PDB entry 2XTV | X-ray diffraction, 1.70 A resolution | chain A

[Chain A]
Protein: Rhomboid protease glpg
Source organism: Escherichia coli
Notes: EC 3.4.21.105; fragment: core tm domain, residues 93-272
UniProtKB: P09391 (GLPG_ECOLI); residue numbers follow UniProt; this construct covers 93-272
Chain sequence (180 residues; numbered 93 to 272; the number before each row is that of its first residue):
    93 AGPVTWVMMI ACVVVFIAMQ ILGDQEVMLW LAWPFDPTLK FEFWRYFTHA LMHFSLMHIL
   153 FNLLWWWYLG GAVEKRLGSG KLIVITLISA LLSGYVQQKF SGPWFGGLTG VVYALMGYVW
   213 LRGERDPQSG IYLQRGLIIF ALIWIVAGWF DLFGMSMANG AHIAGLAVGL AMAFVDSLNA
Unresolved in the structure: 246-247
Sequence notes: engineered mutation T201 (Ser in P09391)
Ligand contacts:
  - 1,2-dimyristoyl-rac-glycero-3-phosphocholine (MC3), molecule 1: P95, V96, V99, I175, T178, L179
  - 1,2-dimyristoyl-rac-glycero-3-phosphocholine (MC3), molecule 2: P95, W98, I102
  - 1,2-dimyristoyl-rac-glycero-3-phosphocholine (MC3), molecule 3: V96, M100, W136, F139, T140, L143, S171, I175, L179
  - 1,2-dimyristoyl-rac-glycero-3-phosphocholine (MC3), molecule 4: W98, M101, V105, I151, L152, F153, L155, L156, W159
  - 1,2-dimyristoyl-rac-glycero-3-phosphocholine (MC3), molecule 5: I102, V105, V106, I109, A110, I113, L114
  - 1,2-dimyristoyl-rac-glycero-3-phosphocholine (MC3), molecule 6: V105, F108, I109, Q112
  - 1,2-dimyristoyl-rac-glycero-3-phosphocholine (MC3), molecule 7: I109, Q112, I113
  - 1,2-dimyristoyl-rac-glycero-3-phosphocholine (MC3), molecule 8: W125, F135, Y138, F139, L183, Y187, Q190
  - 1,2-dimyristoyl-rac-glycero-3-phosphocholine (MC3), molecule 9: K132, F133, F135, Y138
  - 1,2-dimyristoyl-rac-glycero-3-phosphocholine (MC3), molecule 10: F153, L156, W157, W159, Y160, Q226, L229, F232, I235, W236, F245
  - 1,2-dimyristoyl-rac-glycero-3-phosphocholine (MC3), molecule 11: L184, V188, F192, A256, A259, V260, A263, M264
  - 1,2-dimyristoyl-rac-glycero-3-phosphocholine (MC3), molecule 12: L213, R217, L262, A263, F266
UniProt features mapped onto this chain:
  - active site: H254
From the paper describing this entry:
  - interface residues: R227
  - conformationally variable residues (order/disorder transition, side-chain flip): K132, F135, G246 to M247
  - contacts within the chain: E134-R137
  - binding site for 1,2-dimyristoyl-rac-glycero-3-phosphocholine: W125, Y187, Q226, F245
  - mutagenesis - S201T: abolished catalytic activity

[In short]
Bound to chain A: 12 copies of 1,2-dimyristoyl-rac-glycero-3-phosphocholine. UniProt lists active-site residue
H254. The paper reports a binding site for 1,2-dimyristoyl-rac-glycero-3-phosphocholine at W125, Y187 and Q226
among others; S201T abolishes catalytic activity.
Chain A is Rhomboid protease glpg (Escherichia coli); the structure, Structure of E.coli rhomboid protease
GlpG, active site mutant, S201T, orthorhombic crystal form, was determined by X-ray diffraction, deposited
together with 2XTU.
